Entry 8Y3D (electron microscopy, 5.10 A resolution (low resolution: residue-level contacts below are approximate; hydrogen-bond / salt-bridge calls are withheld)); this record covers chains I and L of the 16 polymer chains in the assembly.

Chain I:
Molecule: 250-nt DNA strand
Sequence (250 nucleotides; each row starts with the number of its first residue):
     1 ATCGGATGTA TATATCTGAC ACGTGCCTGG AGACTAGGGA GTAATCCCCT TGGCGGTTAA
    61 AACGCGGGGG ACAGCGCGTA CGTGCGTTTA AGCGGTGCTA GAGCTGTCTA CGACCAATTG
   121 AGCTCGAGCC TGGAGACTAG GGAGTAATCC CCTTGGCGGT TAAAACGCGG GGGACAGCGC
   181 GTACGTGCGT TTAAGCGGTG CTAGAGCTGT CTACGACCAA TTGAGCGGCC TCGGCACCGG
   241 GATTCTCGAT

Chain L:
Protein: Histone H4
Source organism: Homo sapiens
Reference sequence: P62805 (H4_HUMAN); residues 0-102 here correspond to UniProt positions 1-103 (UniProt number = residue number + 1)
Sequence (106 residues; row label = number of the first residue in the row; numbers below 1 keep their minus sign (Gly-3 is residue -3)):
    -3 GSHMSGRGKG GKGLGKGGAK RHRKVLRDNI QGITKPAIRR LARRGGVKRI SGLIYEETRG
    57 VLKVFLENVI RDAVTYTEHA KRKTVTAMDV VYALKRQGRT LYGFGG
Disordered / not traced: -3 to 24, 94-102
Differences from the reference sequence: expression tag (-3 to -1)
UniProt features mapped onto this chain:
  - DNA-binding region: Lys16 to Lys20
  - modified residue: Ser1 (N-acetylserine), Arg3 (Asymmetric dimethylarginine), Lys5 (N6-(2-hydroxyisobutyryl)lysine), Lys8 (N6-(2-hydroxyisobutyryl)lysine), Lys12 (N6-(2-hydroxyisobutyryl)lysine), Lys16 (N6-(2-hydroxyisobutyryl)lysine), Lys20 (N6,N6,N6-trimethyllysine), Lys31 (N6-(2-hydroxyisobutyryl)lysine), Lys44 (N6-(2-hydroxyisobutyryl)lysine), Ser47 (Phosphoserine), Tyr51 (Phosphotyrosine), Lys59 (N6-(2-hydroxyisobutyryl)lysine), Lys77 (N6-(2-hydroxyisobutyryl)lysine), Lys79 (N6-(2-hydroxyisobutyryl)lysine), Thr80 (Phosphothreonine), Tyr88 (Phosphotyrosine), Lys91 (N6-(2-hydroxyisobutyryl)lysine)
  - cross-link (Glycyl lysine isopeptide (Lys-Gly)): Lys12 (interchain with G-Cter in SUMO2), Lys20 (interchain with G-Cter in SUMO2), Lys31 (interchain with G-Cter in SUMO2), Lys59 (interchain with G-Cter in SUMO2), Lys79 (interchain with G-Cter in SUMO2), Lys91 (interchain with G-Cter in SUMO2)

Chain I / chain L interface:
Contacting residue pairs (13):
  DA183(I) with Ile46(L); Ser47(L); Gly48(L)
  DC184(I) with Arg35(L); Arg45(L); Ile46(L); Tyr51(L)
  DG185(I) with Arg35(L)
  DG204(I) with Lys77(L); Arg78(L); Lys79(L); Thr80(L)
  DA205(I) with Arg78(L)
Other interface residues (no listed pair), chain I (6 interface residues in all): DA203
Other interface residues (no listed pair), chain L (11 interface residues in all): Lys44

Summary:
The interface between chain I and chain L involves 6 residues on one side and 11 on the other. UniProt lists a
DNA-binding region on chain L.
Here chain I is a 250-nt DNA strand and chain L is Histone H4 (Homo sapiens). Entry 8Y3D (Cryo-EM structure of
the overlapping di-nucleosome (intermediate form2)) was determined by electron microscopy together with 8Y3C,
8Y3E and 8Y3F from the same study.
